9OJU - chains D and H of the 7 polymer chains in the assembly; structure by electron microscopy, 2.97 A resolution.

== Chain D ==
Name: Vesicle-fusing ATPase
Organism: Cricetulus griseus
Notes: EC 3.6.4.6
Reference sequence: P18708 (NSF_CRIGR); residues 1-744 here = UniProt positions 1-744
Chain sequence (747 residues; each row starts with the number of its first residue; numbers below 1 keep their minus sign (Gly-2 is residue -2)):
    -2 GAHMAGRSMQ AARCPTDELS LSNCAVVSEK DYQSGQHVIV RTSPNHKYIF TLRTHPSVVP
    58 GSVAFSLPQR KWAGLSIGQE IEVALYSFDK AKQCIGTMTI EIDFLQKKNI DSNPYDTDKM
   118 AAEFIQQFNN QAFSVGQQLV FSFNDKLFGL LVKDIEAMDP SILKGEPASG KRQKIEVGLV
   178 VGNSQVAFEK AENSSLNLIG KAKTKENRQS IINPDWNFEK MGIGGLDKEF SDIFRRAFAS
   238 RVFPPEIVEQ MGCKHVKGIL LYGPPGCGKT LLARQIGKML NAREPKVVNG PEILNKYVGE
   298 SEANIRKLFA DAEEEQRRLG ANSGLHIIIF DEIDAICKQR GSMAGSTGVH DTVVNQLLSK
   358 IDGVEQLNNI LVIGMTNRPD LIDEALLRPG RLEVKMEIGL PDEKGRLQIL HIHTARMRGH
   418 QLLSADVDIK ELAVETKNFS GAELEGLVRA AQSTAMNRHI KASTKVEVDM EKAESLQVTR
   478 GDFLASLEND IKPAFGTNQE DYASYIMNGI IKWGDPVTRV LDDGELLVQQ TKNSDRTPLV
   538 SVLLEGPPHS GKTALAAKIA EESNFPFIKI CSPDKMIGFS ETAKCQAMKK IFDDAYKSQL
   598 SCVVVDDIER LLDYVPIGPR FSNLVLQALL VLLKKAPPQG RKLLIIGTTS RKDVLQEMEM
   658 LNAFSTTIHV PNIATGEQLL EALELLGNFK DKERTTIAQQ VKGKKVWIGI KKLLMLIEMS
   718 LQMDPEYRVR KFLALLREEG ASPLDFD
Disordered / not traced: -2 to 205, 741-744
Construct notes: expression tag (-2 to 0)
Ligand contacts:
  - ATP (adenosine-5'-triphosphate), molecule 1: Gly219, Ile220, Gly221, Leu223, Pro261, Pro262, Gly263, Cys264, Gly265, Lys266, Thr267, Leu268, Asn374, Ile406, His410, Gly438, Ala439, Glu442
  - ATP, molecule 2: Lys251, Asp359, Arg385, Arg388
  - ATP, molecule 3: Ile503, Met504, Asn505, Gly506, Ile507, Ile508, Trp510, Val514, Pro545, His546, Ser547, Gly548, Lys549, Thr550, Ala551, Leu552, Asp604, Ile707, Lys708, Leu711
UniProt features mapped onto this chain:
  - binding site (ATP): Asn505 to Trp510, Pro545 to Leu552
  - binding site (Mg(2+)): Thr550
  - modified residue: Lys105 (N6-acetyllysine), Ser207 (Phosphoserine), Tyr259 (Phosphotyrosine), Ser569 (Phosphoserine)
Reported in the primary citation:
  - binding site for ATP: Asp328, Glu329, Asn374, Arg385, Arg388
  - post-translational modification sites: Ser207 (citing earlier work)

== Chain H ==
Name: Synaptosomal-associated protein 25
Organism: Rattus norvegicus
Reference sequence: P60881 (SNP25_RAT); residue numbers follow UniProt; this construct covers 1-83
Chain sequence (84 residues; row label = number of the first residue in the row; numbering starts at 0):
     0 SMAEDADMRN ELEEMQRRAD QLADESLEST RRMLQLVEES KDAGIRTLVM LDEQGEQLER
    60 IEEGMDQINK DMKEAEKNLT DLGK
Disordered / not traced: 0, 17-83
Construct notes: expression tag (0)

== How chain D and chain H interact ==
Residue-residue contacts (6):
  Lys293(D) - Glu10(H)
  Lys293(D) - Leu11(H)
  Tyr294(D) - Glu10(H)
  Tyr294(D) - Leu11(H)  hydrophobic
  Tyr294(D) - Glu13(H)
  Val295(D) - Leu11(H)
Interface residues without a listed pair, chain D (5 interface residues in all): Asn292, Ser343
Interface residues without a listed pair, chain H (4 interface residues in all): Arg8

== In short ==
The interface between chain D and chain H involves 5 residues on one side and 4 on the other. Chain D binds 3
copies of ATP. The paper reports a binding site for ATP at Asp328(D), Glu329(D) and Asn374(D) among others; a
modification site at Ser207(D).
Chain D is Vesicle-fusing ATPase (Cricetulus griseus) and chain H is Synaptosomal-associated protein 25
(Rattus norvegicus); the structure, 21bin20S complex (NSF-alphaSNAP-2:1 syntaxin-1a:SNAP-25), non-hydrolyzing,
class 4, was determined by electron microscopy together with 9OJR, 9OJZ, 9OK3, 9OK5, 9OKC, 9OLJ and 17 further
entries from the same study.
